PDB entry 1SRS | X-ray diffraction, 3.20 A resolution | chains A and B of the 4 polymer chains in the assembly

Chain A (and B):
Name: Protein (serum response factor (srf))
Source organism: Homo sapiens
Notes: chain B of this document is another copy of the same molecule, construct and numbering; everything in this record applies to it too
UniProtKB: P11831 (SRF_HUMAN); residues 132-223 here correspond to UniProt positions 87-178 (UniProt number = residue number - 45)
Chain sequence (92 residues; row label = number of the first residue in the row):
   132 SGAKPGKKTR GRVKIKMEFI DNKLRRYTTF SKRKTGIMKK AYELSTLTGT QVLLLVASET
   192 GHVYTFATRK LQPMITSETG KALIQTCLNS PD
Not modelled in the structure: 132-139 (chain B: 132-139, 220-223)

Interface between chain A and chain B:
Residue-residue contacts (78; chain A residue first):
  Ile146(A) - Leu178(B)  hydrophobic
  Lys147(A) - Leu178(B)
  Met148(A) - Glu174(B)
  Met148(A) - Thr177(B)
  Glu149(A) - Thr177(B)
  Glu149(A) - Leu178(B)
  Phe150(A) - Thr177(B)
  Phe150(A) - Leu178(B)
  Phe150(A) - Thr179(B)
  Ile151(A) - Leu178(B)  hydrogen bond (backbone-backbone)
  Arg157(A) - Thr179(B)
  Phe161(A) - Leu175(B)  hydrophobic
  Phe161(A) - Thr179(B)
  Phe161(A) - Thr181(B)
  Arg164(A) - Lys171(B)
  Arg164(A) - Glu174(B)  salt bridge
  Arg164(A) - Leu175(B)
  Arg164(A) - Leu178(B)
  Ile168(A) - Ile168(B)  hydrophobic
  Ile168(A) - Lys171(B)
  Ile168(A) - Ala172(B)  hydrophobic
  Ile168(A) - Leu175(B)  hydrophobic
  Ala172(A) - Ile168(B)  hydrophobic
  Tyr173(A) - Met148(B)  hydrophobic
  Glu174(A) - Met148(B)
  Glu174(A) - Arg164(B)  salt bridge
  Leu175(A) - Phe161(B)  hydrophobic
  Leu175(A) - Arg164(B)
  Leu175(A) - Val187(B)  hydrophobic
  Thr177(A) - Met148(B)
  Thr177(A) - Glu149(B)
  Thr177(A) - Phe150(B)
  Leu178(A) - Lys147(B)
  Leu178(A) - Met148(B)  hydrophobic
  Leu178(A) - Glu149(B)
  Leu178(A) - Phe150(B)
  Leu178(A) - Ile151(B)  hydrogen bond (backbone-backbone)
  Leu178(A) - Arg164(B)
  Thr179(A) - Phe150(B)
  Thr179(A) - Arg157(B)
  Thr179(A) - Thr160(B)
  Thr179(A) - Phe161(B)
  Gly180(A) - Phe150(B)
  Thr181(A) - Phe161(B)
  Thr181(A) - Ala188(B)
  Thr181(A) - Ser189(B)
  Gln182(A) - Leu186(B)
  Gln182(A) - Val187(B)
  Gln182(A) - Ala188(B)  hydrogen bond (backbone-backbone)
  Val183(A) - Leu186(B)
  Leu184(A) - Leu184(B)
  Leu184(A) - Leu185(B)
  Leu184(A) - Leu186(B)  hydrogen bond (backbone-backbone)
  Leu185(A) - Leu184(B)
  Leu185(A) - Leu185(B)  hydrophobic
  Leu186(A) - Gln182(B)
  Leu186(A) - Val183(B)
  Leu186(A) - Leu184(B)  hydrogen bond (backbone-backbone)
  Leu186(A) - Leu202(B)  hydrophobic
  Val187(A) - Leu175(B)  hydrophobic
  Val187(A) - Gln182(B)
  Ala188(A) - Thr181(B)
  Ala188(A) - Gln182(B)  hydrogen bond (backbone-backbone)
  Lys201(A) - Cys218(B)  hydrogen bond (backbone-side chain)
  Leu202(A) - Leu186(B)  hydrophobic
  Leu202(A) - Cys218(B)  hydrophobic
  Met205(A) - Met205(B)  hydrophobic
  Met205(A) - Leu214(B)  hydrophobic
  Thr210(A) - Leu214(B)
  Leu214(A) - Met205(B)  hydrophobic
  Leu214(A) - Gly211(B)
  Leu214(A) - Leu214(B)  hydrophobic
  Ile215(A) - Met205(B)  hydrophobic
  Cys218(A) - Lys201(B)
  Cys218(A) - Pro204(B)  hydrophobic
  Leu219(A) - Lys201(B)
  Leu219(A) - Leu202(B)  hydrophobic
  Asp223(A) - Lys201(B)  salt bridge
Interface residues without a listed pair, chain A (43 interface residues in all): Thr160, Lys165, Lys171, Ser189, Glu190, Pro204, Gly211, Ser221
Interface residues without a listed pair, chain B (40 interface residues in all): Ile146, Lys165, Tyr173, Gly180, Glu190, Ile215, Leu219

Overview:
43 residues of chain A face 40 of chain B across their interface, with 7 hydrogen bonds and 3 salt bridges.
Polar pairs include Arg164(A)-Glu174(B), Asp223(A)-Lys201(B) and Lys201(A)-Cys218(B).
Both chains are Protein (serum response factor (srf)) (Homo sapiens). Entry 1SRS (Serum response factor (srf)
core complexed with specific sre DNA) was determined by X-ray diffraction.
